8W8N - chains D and E of the 9 polymer chains in the assembly; structure by X-ray diffraction, 2.69 A resolution.

[Chain D]
Molecule: DNA-directed RNA polymerase subunit beta'
From: Thermus thermophilus HB8
Notes: EC 2.7.7.6
UniProt: Q8RQE8 (RPOC_THET8); residues 1-1524 here = UniProt positions 1-1524
Amino-acid sequence (1524 residues; numbered 1 to 1524; the number before each row is that of its first residue):
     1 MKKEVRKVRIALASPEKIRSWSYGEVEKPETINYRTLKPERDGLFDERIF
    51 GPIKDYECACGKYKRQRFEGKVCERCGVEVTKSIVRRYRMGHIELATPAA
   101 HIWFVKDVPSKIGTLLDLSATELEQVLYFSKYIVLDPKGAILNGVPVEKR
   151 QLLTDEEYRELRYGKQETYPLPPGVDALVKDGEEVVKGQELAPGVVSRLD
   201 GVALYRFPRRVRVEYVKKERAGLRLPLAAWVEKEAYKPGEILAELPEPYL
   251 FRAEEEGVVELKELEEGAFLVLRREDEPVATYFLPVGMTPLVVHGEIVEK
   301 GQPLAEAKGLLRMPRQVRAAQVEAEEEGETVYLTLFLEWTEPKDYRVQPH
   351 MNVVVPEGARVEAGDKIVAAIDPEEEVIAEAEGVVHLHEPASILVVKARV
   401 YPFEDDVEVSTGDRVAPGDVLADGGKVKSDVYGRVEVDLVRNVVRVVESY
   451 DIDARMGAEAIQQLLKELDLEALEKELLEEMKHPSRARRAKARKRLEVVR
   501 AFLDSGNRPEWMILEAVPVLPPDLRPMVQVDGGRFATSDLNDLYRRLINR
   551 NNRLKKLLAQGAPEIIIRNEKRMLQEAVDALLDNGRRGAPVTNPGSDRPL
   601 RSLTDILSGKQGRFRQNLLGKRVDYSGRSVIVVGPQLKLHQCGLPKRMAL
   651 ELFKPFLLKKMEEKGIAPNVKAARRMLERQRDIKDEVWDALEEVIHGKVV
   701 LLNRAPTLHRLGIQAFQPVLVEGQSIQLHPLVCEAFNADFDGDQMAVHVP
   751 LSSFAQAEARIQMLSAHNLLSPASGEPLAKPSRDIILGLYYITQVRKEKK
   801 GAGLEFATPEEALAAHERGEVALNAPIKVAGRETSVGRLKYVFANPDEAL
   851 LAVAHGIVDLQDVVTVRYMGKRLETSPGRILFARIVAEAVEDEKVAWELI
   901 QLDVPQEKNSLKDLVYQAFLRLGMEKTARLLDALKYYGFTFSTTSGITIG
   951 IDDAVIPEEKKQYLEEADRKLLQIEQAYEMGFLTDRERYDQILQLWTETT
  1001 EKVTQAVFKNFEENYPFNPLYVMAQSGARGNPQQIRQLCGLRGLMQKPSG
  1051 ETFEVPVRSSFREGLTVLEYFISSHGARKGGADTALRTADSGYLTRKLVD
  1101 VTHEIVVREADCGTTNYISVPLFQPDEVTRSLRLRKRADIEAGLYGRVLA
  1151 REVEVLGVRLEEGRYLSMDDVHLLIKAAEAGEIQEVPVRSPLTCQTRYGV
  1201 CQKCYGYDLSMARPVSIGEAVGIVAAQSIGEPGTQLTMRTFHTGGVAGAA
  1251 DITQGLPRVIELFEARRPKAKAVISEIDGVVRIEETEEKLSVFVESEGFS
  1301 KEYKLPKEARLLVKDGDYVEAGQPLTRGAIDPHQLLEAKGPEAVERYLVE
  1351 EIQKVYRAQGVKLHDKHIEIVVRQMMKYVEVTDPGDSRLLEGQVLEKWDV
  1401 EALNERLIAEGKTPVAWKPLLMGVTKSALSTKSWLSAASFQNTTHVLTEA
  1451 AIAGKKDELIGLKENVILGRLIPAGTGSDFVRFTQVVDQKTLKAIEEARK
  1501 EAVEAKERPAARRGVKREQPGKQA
Not modelled in the structure: 1-2, 143-144, 1238-1251, 1503-1524
Bound ions: Zn2+ site 1: Cys58, Cys60, Cys73, Cys76; Mg2+ site 1: Asp739, Asp741, Asp743 (shared with 2 residues of chain I); Mg2+ site 2 near Lys840 (its only coordinating residue here); Mg2+ site 3: Trp897, Ile900; Zn2+ site 2: Cys1112, Cys1194, Cys1201, Cys1204

[Chain E]
Molecule: DNA-directed RNA polymerase subunit omega
From: Thermus thermophilus HB8
Notes: EC 2.7.7.6
UniProt: Q8RQE7 (RPOZ_THET8); residue numbers follow UniProt; this construct covers 1-99
Amino-acid sequence (99 residues; row label = number of the first residue in the row):
     1 MAEPGIDKLFGMVDSKYRLTVVVAKRAQQLLRHGFKNTVLEPEERPKMQT
    51 LEGLFDDPNAVTWAMKELLTGRLVFGENLVPEDRLQKEMERLYPVEREE
Not modelled in the structure: 1, 96-99

[Interface between chain D and chain E]
Residue-residue contacts (96):
  His640(D) with Ala2(E)
  Lys664(D) with Thr50(E)
  Asp689(D) with Leu51(E)
  Glu693(D) with Met48(E); Thr50(E)
  His696(D) with Met48(E); Asp57(E), salt bridge; Asn59(E), hydrogen bond (backbone-side chain)
  Gly697(D) with Asn59(E)
  Lys698(D) with Asn59(E)
  Ser753(D) with Leu31(E)
  Phe754(D) with Val21(E), hydrophobic; Ala24(E), hydrophobic
  Ala757(D) with Thr20(E); Ala24(E), hydrophobic
  Glu758(D) with Thr20(E)
  Arg760(D) with Glu3(E), salt bridge; Asn59(E), hydrogen bond; Val61(E); Thr62(E), hydrogen bond
  Ile761(D) with Phe10(E), hydrophobic; Leu19(E), hydrophobic; Thr20(E); Met65(E), hydrophobic
  Gln762(D) with Tyr17(E); Thr20(E), hydrogen bond
  Leu764(D) with Ala2(E), hydrophobic; Glu3(E)
  Ala766(D) with Ala2(E)
  His767(D) with Ala2(E); Glu3(E), hydrogen bond (side chain-backbone); Ile6(E)
  Gly923(D) with Asp7(E)
  Met924(D) with Ile6(E), hydrophobic; Asp7(E), hydrogen bond (backbone-side chain); Phe10(E), hydrophobic
  Glu925(D) with Ala2(E); Glu3(E); Pro4(E); Gly5(E), hydrogen bond (side chain-backbone); Asp7(E), hydrogen bond (backbone-side chain)
  Met1211(D) with Lys16(E), hydrogen bond
  Arg1213(D) with Phe10(E)
  Ser1216(D) with Ser15(E); Lys16(E), hydrogen bond (side chain-backbone)
  Ile1217(D) with Ser15(E), hydrogen bond (backbone-side chain); Tyr17(E)
  Gly1218(D) with Tyr17(E)
  Glu1219(D) with Tyr17(E), hydrogen bond
  Gly1475(D) with Tyr17(E)
  Thr1476(D) with Tyr17(E); Thr20(E); Val21(E)
  Phe1480(D) with Asp14(E); Arg18(E), hydrogen bond (backbone-side chain); Glu77(E)
  Val1481(D) with Ser15(E); Arg18(E); Val21(E)
  Arg1482(D) with Lys25(E)
  Phe1483(D) with Lys25(E); Glu77(E)
  Thr1484(D) with Arg18(E), hydrogen bond; Val22(E); Lys25(E), hydrogen bond (backbone-side chain); Gly76(E); Glu77(E)
  Gln1485(D) with Val74(E); Phe75(E); Gly76(E), hydrogen bond (backbone-backbone); Leu79(E), hydrogen bond (side chain-backbone); Val80(E), hydrogen bond (side chain-backbone); Glu82(E), hydrogen bond
  Val1486(D) with Val22(E); Gln29(E), hydrogen bond (backbone-side chain); Val74(E)
  Val1487(D) with Leu73(E); Val74(E), hydrogen bond (backbone-backbone); Leu85(E), hydrophobic
  Asp1488(D) with Arg26(E), salt bridge; Asn37(E); Val39(E); Leu73(E); Met89(E); Tyr93(E)
  Gln1489(D) with Arg72(E); Val74(E)
  Lys1490(D) with Tyr93(E)
  Thr1491(D) with Met89(E); Leu92(E); Tyr93(E)
  Leu1492(D) with Val74(E), hydrophobic
  Ala1494(D) with Leu92(E), hydrophobic
  Ile1495(D) with Val80(E), hydrophobic; Leu85(E), hydrophobic; Glu88(E)
Other interface residues (no listed pair), chain D (48 interface residues in all): Gln717, Leu922, Ala928, Asp1479, Ala1498
Other interface residues (no listed pair), chain E (53 interface residues in all): Val23, Ala27, Gln28, Lys47, Glu52, Pro58, Asn78, Arg84

[Overview]
48 residues of chain D and 53 residues of chain E are in contact, with 21 hydrogen bonds and 3 salt bridges.
Among the polar pairs are His696(D)-Asp57(E), Arg760(D)-Glu3(E) and Asp1488(D)-Arg26(E). Cys58(D), Cys60(D),
Cys73(D) and Cys76(D) form the Zn2+ site 1.
Here chain D is DNA-directed RNA polymerase subunit beta' and chain E is DNA-directed RNA polymerase subunit
omega, both from Thermus thermophilus HB8. Entry 8W8N (Thermus thermophilus initiation transcription complex
in the pre-translocated state) was determined by X-ray diffraction (same publication as 8W8O and 8W8P).
